PDB entry 9UD3 | electron microscopy, 3.80 A resolution | chains A and F of the 6 polymer chains in the assembly

# Chain A
Name: Na(+)-translocating NADH-quinone reductase subunit A
From: Vibrio cholerae O395
Notes: EC 7.2.1.1
UniProt: A5F5X1 (NQRA_VIBC3); residue numbers follow UniProt; this construct covers 1-446
Amino-acid sequence (446 residues; numbered 1 to 446; the number before each row is that of its first residue):
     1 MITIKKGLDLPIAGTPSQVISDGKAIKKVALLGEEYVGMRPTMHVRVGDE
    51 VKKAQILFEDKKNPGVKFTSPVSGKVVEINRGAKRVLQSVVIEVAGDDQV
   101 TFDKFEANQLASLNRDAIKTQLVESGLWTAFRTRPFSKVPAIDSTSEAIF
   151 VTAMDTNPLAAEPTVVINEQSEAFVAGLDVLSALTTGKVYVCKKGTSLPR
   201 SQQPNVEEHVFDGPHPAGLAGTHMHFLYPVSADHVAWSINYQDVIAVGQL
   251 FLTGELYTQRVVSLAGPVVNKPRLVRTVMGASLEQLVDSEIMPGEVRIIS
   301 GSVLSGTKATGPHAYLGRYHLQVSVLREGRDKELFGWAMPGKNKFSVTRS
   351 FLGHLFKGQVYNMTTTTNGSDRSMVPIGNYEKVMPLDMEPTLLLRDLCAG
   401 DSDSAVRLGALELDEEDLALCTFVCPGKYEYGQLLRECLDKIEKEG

# Chain F
Name: Na(+)-translocating NADH-quinone reductase subunit F
From: Vibrio cholerae O395
Notes: EC 7.2.1.1
UniProt: A5F5Y4 (NQRF_VIBC3); residue numbers follow UniProt; this construct covers 1-408
Amino-acid sequence (414 residues; numbered 1 to 414; the number before each row is that of its first residue):
     1 MSTIIFGVVMFTLIILALVLVILFAKSKLVPTGDITISINGDPEKAIVTQ
    51 PGGKLLTALAGAGVFVSSACGGGGSCGQCRVKIKSGGGDILPTELDHISK
   101 GEAREGERLACQVAVKADMDLELPEEIFGVKKWECTVISNDNKATFIKEL
   151 KLAIPDGESVPFRAGGYIQIEAPAHHVKYADFDVPEKYRGDWDKFNLFRY
   201 ESKVDEPIIRAYSMANYPEEFGIIMLNVRIATPPPNNPNVPPGQMSSYIW
   251 SLKAGDKCTISGPFGEFFAKDTDAEMVFIGGGAGMAPMRSHIFDQLKRLK
   301 SKRKMSYWYGARSKREMFYVEDFDGLAAENDNFVWHCALSDPQPEDNWTG
   351 YTGFIHNVLYENYLKDHEAPEDCEYYMCGPPMMNAAVINMLKNLGVEEEN
   401 ILLDDFGGHHHHHH
Not modelled in the structure: 409-414
Sequence notes: expression tag (409-414)
Metal / ion sites: 2Fe-2S cluster Fe: Cys70, Cys76, Cys79, Cys111
Residues lining bound ligands:
  - FAD (flavin-adenine dinucleotide): Tyr167, Arg210, Ala211, Tyr212, Ser213, Leu226, Asn227, Val228, Arg229, Ala231, Thr232, Pro233, Pro234, Val240, Pro241, Pro242, Gly243, Gln244, Met245, Ser246, Ala283, Asp405, Phe406, Gly407
  - 2Fe-2S cluster (FES): Leu56, Ser68, Cys70, Gly72, Gly73, Gly74, Ser75, Cys76, Gly77, Gln78, Cys79, Cys111
UniProt features mapped onto this chain:
  - binding site ([2Fe-2S] cluster): Cys70, Cys76, Cys79, Cys111
  - mutagenesis: Cys70 (C70A: Loss of the 2Fe-2S center, but does not affect flavin content. Exhibits very low NADH:quinone oxidoreductase activity), Cys76 (C76A: Loss of the 2Fe-2S center, but does not affect flavin content. Exhibits very low NADH:quinone oxidoreductase activity), Cys79 (C79A: Loss of the 2Fe-2S center, but does not affect flavin content. Exhibits very low NADH:quinone oxidoreductase activity), Cys111 (C111A: Loss of the 2Fe-2S center, but does not affect flavin content. Exhibits very low NADH:quinone oxidoreductase activity), Arg210 (R210L: Decreases flavin content, but does not affect the 2Fe-2S center. Exhibits very low NADH:quinone oxidoreductase activity), Tyr212 (Y212L: Decreases flavin content, but does not affect the 2Fe-2S center. Exhibits very low NADH:quinone oxidoreductase activity), Ser246 (S246A: Decreases flavin content, but does not affect the 2Fe-2S center. Exhibits very low NADH:quinone oxidoreductase activity)

# Chain A / chain F interface
Residue-residue contacts (11):
  Lys61(A) with Glu371(F), hydrogen bond (side chain-backbone); Glu399(F)
  Lys62(A) with Glu399(F), salt bridge
  Arg81(A) with Glu371(F), salt bridge
  Lys84(A) with Lys392(F); Asn393(F), hydrogen bond; Gly395(F)
  Arg85(A) with Leu394(F)
  Glu445(A) with Gly101(F)
  Gly446(A) with Lys100(F); Gly101(F)
Also at the interface, not in a pair above, chain A (9 interface residues in all): Pro41, Met43
Also at the interface, not in a pair above, chain F (10 interface residues in all): Pro370, Glu397

# Overview
The interface between chain A and chain F involves 9 residues on one side and 10 on the other, with 2 hydrogen
bonds and 2 salt bridges. Polar contacts include Lys62(A)-Glu399(F), Arg81(A)-Glu371(F) and
Lys61(A)-Glu371(F). Chain F binds 2Fe-2S cluster and flavin-adenine dinucleotide.
Chain A is Na(+)-translocating NADH-quinone reductase subunit A and chain F is Na(+)-translocating
NADH-quinone reductase subunit F, both from Vibrio cholerae O395; the structure, Cryo-EM structure of
Na+-translocating NADH-ubiquinone oxidoreductase NqrB-T236Y mutant from Vibrio cholerae, was determined by
electron microscopy together with 9U5G, 9UD4, 9UD5, 9UD6, 9UD8, 9UD9 and 4 further entries from the same
study.
